Entry 7T8K (X-ray diffraction, 2.30 A resolution); this record covers chains A and D of the 4 polymer chains in the assembly.

== Chain A ==
Molecule: BrxR
Source organism: Acinetobacter sp. NEB 394
Reference sequence: A0A7H8SL41 (A0A7H8SL41_9GAMM); residues 1-288 here = UniProt positions 1-288
Chain sequence (291 residues; each row starts with the number of its first residue; numbers below 1 keep their minus sign (Gly-2 is residue -2)):
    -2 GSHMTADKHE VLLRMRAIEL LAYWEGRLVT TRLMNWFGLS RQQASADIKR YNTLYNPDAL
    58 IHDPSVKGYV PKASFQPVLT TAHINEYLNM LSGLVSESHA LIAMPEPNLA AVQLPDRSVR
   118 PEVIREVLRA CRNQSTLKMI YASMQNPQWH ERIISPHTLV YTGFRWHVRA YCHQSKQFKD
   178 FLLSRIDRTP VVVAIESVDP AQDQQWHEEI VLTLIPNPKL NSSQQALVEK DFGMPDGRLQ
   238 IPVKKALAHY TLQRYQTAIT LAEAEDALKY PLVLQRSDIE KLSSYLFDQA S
Disordered / not traced: -2 to 2
Construct notes: expression tag (-2 to 0)
From the paper describing this entry:
  - binding site for the 25-nt DNA strand: Arg11, Ser37, Arg38, Gln39, Gln40, His59, Lys64, Tyr66
  - specificity-determining residues: Arg38
  - mutagenesis - R47A: unchanged stability
  - mutagenesis - R149A: unchanged binding to the 25-nt DNA strand
  - mutagenesis - R47A: decreased binding to the 25-nt DNA strand

== Chain D ==
Molecule: 25-nt DNA strand
Sequence (25 nucleotides; numbered 1 to 25; the number before each row is that of its first residue):
     1 ATACCGTAAA AATAATTTAC TGTAT

== Chain A / chain D interface ==
Pairs across the interface - 16 pairs, chain A then chain D:
  Arg24(A) with DC4(D), salt bridge to the phosphate
  Val26(A) with DC4(D), sugar contact; DC5(D), phosphate contact
  Thr27(A) with DC5(D), hydrogen bond to the phosphate
  Arg38(A) with DC5(D), base contact; DG6(D), hydrogen bond to the base; DT7(D), hydrogen bond to the base
  Gln39(A) with DT7(D), hydrogen bond to the base; DA8(D), base contact
  Ser42(A) with DG6(D), hydrogen bond to the phosphate; DT7(D), base contact
  His59(A) with DC5(D), hydrogen bond to the sugar
  Lys64(A) with DA3(D), base contact; DC4(D), sugar contact
  Tyr66(A) with DC5(D), phosphate contact; DG6(D), hydrogen bond to the phosphate
Other interface residues (no listed pair), chain A (12 interface residues in all): Leu25, Lys46, Gly65

== Overview ==
The interface between chain A and chain D involves 12 residues on one side and 6 on the other, with 7 hydrogen
bonds and 1 salt bridge. Among the polar pairs are Arg38(A)-DG6(D), Arg38(A)-DT7(D) and Gln39(A)-DT7(D). The
paper reports a binding site for the 25-nt DNA strand at Arg11(A), Ser37(A) and Arg38(A) among others; R47A of
chain A reduces binding to the 25-nt DNA strand.
Here chain A is BrxR (Acinetobacter sp. NEB 394) and chain D is a 25-nt DNA strand. Entry 7T8K (BrxR from
Acinetobacter BREX type I phage restriction system bound to DNA) was determined by X-ray diffraction together
with 7T8L from the same study.
